Entry 6LUM (electron microscopy, 2.84 A resolution); this record covers chains D and H of the 15 polymer chains in the assembly.

Chain D (and H):
Name: Succinate dehydrogenase subunit D
Organism: Mycolicibacterium smegmatis MC2 51
Notes: chain H of this document is another copy of the same molecule, construct and numbering; everything in this record applies to it too
Sequence (166 residues; numbered 1 to 166; the number before each row is that of its first residue):
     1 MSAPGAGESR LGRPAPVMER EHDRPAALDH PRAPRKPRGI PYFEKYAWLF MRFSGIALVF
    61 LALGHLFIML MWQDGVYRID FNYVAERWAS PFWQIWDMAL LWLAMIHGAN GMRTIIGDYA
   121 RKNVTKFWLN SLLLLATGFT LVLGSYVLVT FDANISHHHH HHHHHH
Disordered / not traced: 1-10, 157-166 (chain H: 1-36, 157-166)
Ion coordination: heme Fe near H107 (its only coordinating residue here)
Residues lining bound ligands:
  - heme (HEM), molecule 1: M51, R52, G55, L58, V59, A62, A104, H107, G108, G111, M112, T114, I115
  - heme (HEM), molecule 2: H65, L66, M69, L70, V76, I79, Y83, V84, R87, W88, D97, L100, L101, G144, V147, L148
  - 3-sn-phosphatidic acid (LPP; 2-(hexadecanoyloxy)-1-[(phosphonooxy)methyl]ethyl hexadecanoate), molecule 1: L61, P91, F92, I95, W96, A99
  - 3-sn-phosphatidic acid (LPP), molecule 2: L135, G138, F139, V142
  - menaquinone-9 (MQ9), molecule 1: F60, G64, F67, I68, W72, Q73, W96
  - menaquinone-9 (MQ9), molecule 2: Q94, I95, M98, A99, W102, L103, L148, V149
  - menaquinone-9 (MQ9), molecule 3: V142, S145, Y146, V149, T150
  - phosphatidylethanolamine (PEV; (1S)-2-{[(2-aminoethoxy)(hydroxy)phosphoryl]oxy}-1-[(palmitoyloxy)methyl]ethyl stearate): I56, V59, F60

Chain D / chain H interface:
Pairs across the interface - 7 pairs, chain D then chain H:
  R38(D) - Y42(H)
  G39(D) - Y42(H)
  F127(D) - L49(H)  hydrophobic
  S131(D) - F53(H)
  Y146(D) - P91(H)
  Y146(D) - Q94(H)  hydrogen bond
  Y146(D) - I95(H)  hydrophobic
Interface residues without a listed pair, chain D (8 interface residues in all): I40, W128, L143
Interface residues without a listed pair, chain H (8 interface residues in all): Y46, S90

In short:
Chain D and chain H each contribute 8 residues to their interface; the contacts include 1 hydrogen bond. The
hydrogen-bonded pair is Y146(D)-Q94(H). Ligands of chain D: phosphatidylethanolamine, heme, 3 copies of
menaquinone-9 and 3-sn-phosphatidic acid.
Chain D and chain H are both Succinate dehydrogenase subunit D (Mycolicibacterium smegmatis MC2 51); the
structure, Structure of Mycobacterium smegmatis succinate dehydrogenase 2, was determined by electron
microscopy.
